PDB entry 4X4P | X-ray diffraction, 3.00 A resolution | chains A and B

# Chain A
Protein: CCA-adding enzyme
From: Archaeoglobus fulgidus (strain ATCC 49558 / VC-16 / DSM 4304 / JCM 9628 / NBRC 100126)
Notes: EC 2.7.7.72
Reference sequence: O28126 (CCA_ARCFU); numbering as in UniProt (aligned over 1-437)
Sequence (457 residues; row label = number of the first residue in the row):
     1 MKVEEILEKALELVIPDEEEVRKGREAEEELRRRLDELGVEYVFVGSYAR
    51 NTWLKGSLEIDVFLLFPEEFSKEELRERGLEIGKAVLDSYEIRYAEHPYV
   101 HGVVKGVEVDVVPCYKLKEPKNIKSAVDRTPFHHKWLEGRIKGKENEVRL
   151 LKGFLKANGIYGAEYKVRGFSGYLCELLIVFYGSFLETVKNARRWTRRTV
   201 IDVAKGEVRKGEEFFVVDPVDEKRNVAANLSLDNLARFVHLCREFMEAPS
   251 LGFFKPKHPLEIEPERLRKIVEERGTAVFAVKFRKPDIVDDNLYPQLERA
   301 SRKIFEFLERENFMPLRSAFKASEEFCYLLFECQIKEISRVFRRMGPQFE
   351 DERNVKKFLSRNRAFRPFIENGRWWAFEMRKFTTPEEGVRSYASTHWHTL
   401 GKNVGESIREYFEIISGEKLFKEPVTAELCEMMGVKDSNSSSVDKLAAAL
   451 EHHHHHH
Unresolved in the structure: 438-457
Differences from the reference sequence: expression tag (438-457)
Swiss-Prot annotation at these positions:
  - binding site (ATP): Ser47, Arg50, His133, Lys152, Tyr161
  - binding site (CTP): Ser47, Arg50, His133, Lys152, Tyr161
  - binding site (Mg(2+)): Glu59, Asp61, Asp110
From the paper describing this entry:
  - mutagenesis - R299A/R302A (10-100x): decreased catalytic activity on unstable arginyl-tRNATCG minihelix
  - catalytic residues: Asp110, Arg224 (citing earlier work)

# Chain B
Molecule: G70A tRNA minihelix ending in CCAC
Sequence (36 nucleotides; numbered 1 to 36; the number before each row is that of its first residue):
     1 GGCCGCGGCAGGUUCGAGUCCUGCCGCGAUCGCCAC

# Chain A / chain B interface
Contacting residue pairs (59):
  Arg93(A) - C36(B)  salt bridge to the phosphate
  Tyr94(A) - A35(B)  base contact
  Ala95(A) - A35(B)  base contact
  Glu96(A) - A35(B)  base contact
  Tyr99(A) - A35(B)  hydrogen bond to the sugar
  Tyr99(A) - C36(B)  hydrogen bond to the phosphate
  Lys124(A) - C31(B)  sugar contact
  Arg129(A) - C31(B)  base contact
  Arg129(A) - C33(B)  salt bridge to the phosphate
  Tyr161(A) - C36(B)  hydrogen bond to the base
  Gly162(A) - C36(B)  sugar contact
  Ala163(A) - C34(B)  sugar contact
  Ala163(A) - C36(B)  hydrogen bond to the sugar
  Glu164(A) - C34(B)  phosphate contact
  Glu164(A) - C36(B)  hydrogen bond to the sugar
  Tyr165(A) - G2(B)  base contact
  Tyr165(A) - C3(B)  base contact
  Tyr165(A) - C33(B)  hydrogen bond to the sugar
  Tyr165(A) - C34(B)  sugar contact
  Gly172(A) - C36(B)  base contact
  Tyr173(A) - C36(B)  base contact
  Asp221(A) - C31(B)  base contact
  Lys223(A) - C31(B)  hydrogen bond to the base
  Arg224(A) - C31(B)  base contact
  Arg224(A) - C33(B)  salt bridge to the phosphate
  Arg224(A) - C34(B)  salt bridge to the phosphate
  Ala228(A) - C33(B)  sugar contact
  Asn229(A) - C33(B)  hydrogen bond to the sugar
  Asn229(A) - C34(B)  sugar contact
  Asp291(A) - C34(B)  hydrogen bond to the sugar
  Asp291(A) - A35(B)  sugar contact
  Asn292(A) - G1(B)  hydrogen bond to the sugar
  Asn292(A) - G2(B)  sugar contact
  Pro295(A) - C3(B)  sugar contact
  Gln296(A) - G2(B)  sugar contact
  Gln296(A) - C3(B)  sugar contact
  Arg299(A) - C4(B)  salt bridge to the phosphate
  Arg302(A) - C4(B)  salt bridge to the phosphate
  Lys303(A) - C21(B)  salt bridge to the phosphate
  Arg344(A) - U14(B)  phosphate contact
  Met345(A) - C15(B)  hydrogen bond to the base
  Gly346(A) - C15(B)  base contact
  Pro347(A) - C15(B)  base contact
  Asn354(A) - C15(B)  hydrogen bond to the sugar
  Asn354(A) - G16(B)  sugar contact
  Lys357(A) - C15(B)  phosphate contact
  Lys357(A) - G16(B)  salt bridge to the phosphate
  Phe358(A) - C15(B)  sugar contact
  Arg361(A) - C15(B)  phosphate contact
  Arg363(A) - C15(B)  salt bridge to the phosphate
  His396(A) - C21(B)  hydrogen bond to the phosphate
  His396(A) - U22(B)  phosphate contact
  His398(A) - G23(B)  salt bridge to the phosphate
  Thr399(A) - U22(B)  phosphate contact
  Gly401(A) - C3(B)  phosphate contact
  Lys402(A) - G1(B)  phosphate contact
  Lys402(A) - G2(B)  salt bridge to the phosphate
  Lys402(A) - C3(B)  hydrogen bond to the phosphate
  Asn403(A) - G2(B)  sugar contact
Also at the interface, not in a pair above, chain A (44 interface residues in all): Asp110, Asn225, Glu378
Also at the interface, not in a pair above, chain B (16 interface residues in all): G32

# Overview
The interface between chain A and chain B involves 44 residues on one side and 16 on the other; the contacts
include 14 hydrogen bonds and 11 salt bridges. Polar contacts include Tyr161(A)-C36(B), Lys223(A)-C31(B) and
Met345(A)-C15(B). From the paper: catalytic residues Asp110(A) and Arg224(A); R299A/R302A of chain A reduce
catalytic activity on unstable arginyl-tRNATCG minihelix.
Here chain A is CCA-adding enzyme (Archaeoglobus fulgidus (strain ATCC 49558 / VC-16 / DSM 4304 / JCM 9628 /
NBRC 100126)) and chain B is G70A tRNA minihelix ending in CCAC. Entry 4X4P (Crystal structure of the
A.fulgidus CCA-adding enzyme in complex with a G70A arginyl-tRNA minihelix ending in ...) was determined by
X-ray diffraction (same publication as 4X4N, 4X4O, 4X4Q, 4X4R, 4X4S, 4X4T, 4X4U and 4X4V).
